3C5T - chains A and B; structure by X-ray diffraction, 2.10 A resolution.

[Chain A]
Name: Glucagon-like peptide 1 receptor
From: Homo sapiens
Notes: fragment: N-terminal extracellular domain
Reference sequence: P43220 (GLP1R_HUMAN); residues 24-145 here = UniProt positions 24-145
Amino-acid sequence (122 residues; numbered 24 to 145; the number before each row is that of its first residue):
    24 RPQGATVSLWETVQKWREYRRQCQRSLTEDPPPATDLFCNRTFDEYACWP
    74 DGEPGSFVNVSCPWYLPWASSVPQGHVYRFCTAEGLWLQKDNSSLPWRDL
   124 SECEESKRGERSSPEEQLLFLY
Disordered / not traced: 24-27, 132-145
Disulfide bonds: C46-C71, C62-C104, C85-C126
Residues lining bound ligands: 10M (decyl 4-O-alpha-D-glucopyranosyl-1-thio-beta-D-glucopyranoside): F80, N82, Q97, H99, Y101, E125

[Chain B]
Name: Exendin-4
Reference sequence: P26349 (EXE4_HELSU); residues 9-39 here correspond to UniProt positions 56-86 (UniProt number = residue number + 47)
Amino-acid sequence (31 residues; row label = number of the first residue in the row):
     9 DLSKQMEEEAVRLFIEWLKNGGPSSGAPPPS
Disordered / not traced: 34-39
Curated features (UniProtKB/Swiss-Prot):
  - modified residue: S39 (Serine amide)

[Chain A / chain B interface]
Pairs across the interface - 25 pairs, chain A then chain B:
  A28(A) - K12(B)  hydrogen bond (backbone-side chain)
  V30(A) - K12(B)
  V30(A) - E15(B)
  V30(A) - E16(B)
  S31(A) - E15(B)
  L32(A) - E15(B)  hydrogen bond (backbone-side chain)
  L32(A) - V19(B)  hydrophobic
  L32(A) - F22(B)  hydrophobic
  T35(A) - V19(B)
  V36(A) - F22(B)  hydrophobic
  W39(A) - L26(B)
  W39(A) - P31(B)  hydrophobic
  E68(A) - L26(B)
  E68(A) - G29(B)
  E68(A) - P31(B)
  E68(A) - S32(B)  hydrogen bond
  Y69(A) - K27(B)
  Y88(A) - I23(B)  hydrophobic
  Y88(A) - L26(B)  hydrophobic
  L89(A) - I23(B)  hydrophobic
  P90(A) - V19(B)  hydrophobic
  R121(A) - K27(B)  hydrogen bond (side chain-backbone)
  L123(A) - K27(B)
  E127(A) - K27(B)  salt bridge
  E128(A) - R20(B)  salt bridge
Also at the interface, not in a pair above, chain A (19 interface residues in all): W33, D67, W91
Also at the interface, not in a pair above, chain B (14 interface residues in all): A18, G30

[Overview]
19 residues of chain A face 14 of chain B across their interface, with 4 hydrogen bonds and 2 salt bridges.
Among the polar pairs are E127(A)-K27(B), E128(A)-R20(B) and A28(A)-K12(B). Bound to chain A: compound 10M.
Here chain A is Glucagon-like peptide 1 receptor (Homo sapiens) and chain B is Exendin-4. Entry 3C5T (Crystal
structure of the ligand-bound glucagon-like peptide-1 receptor extracellular domain) was determined by X-ray
diffraction together with 3C59 from the same study.
